Entry 7O4L (electron microscopy, 3.40 A resolution); this record covers chains W and X of the 17 polymer chains in the assembly.

[Chain W]
Name: Transcription initiation factor IIE subunit alpha
From: Saccharomyces cerevisiae (strain ATCC 204508 / S288c)
UniProt: P36100 (T2EA_YEAST); residue numbers follow UniProt; this construct covers 1-482
Sequence (492 residues; each row starts with the number of its first residue):
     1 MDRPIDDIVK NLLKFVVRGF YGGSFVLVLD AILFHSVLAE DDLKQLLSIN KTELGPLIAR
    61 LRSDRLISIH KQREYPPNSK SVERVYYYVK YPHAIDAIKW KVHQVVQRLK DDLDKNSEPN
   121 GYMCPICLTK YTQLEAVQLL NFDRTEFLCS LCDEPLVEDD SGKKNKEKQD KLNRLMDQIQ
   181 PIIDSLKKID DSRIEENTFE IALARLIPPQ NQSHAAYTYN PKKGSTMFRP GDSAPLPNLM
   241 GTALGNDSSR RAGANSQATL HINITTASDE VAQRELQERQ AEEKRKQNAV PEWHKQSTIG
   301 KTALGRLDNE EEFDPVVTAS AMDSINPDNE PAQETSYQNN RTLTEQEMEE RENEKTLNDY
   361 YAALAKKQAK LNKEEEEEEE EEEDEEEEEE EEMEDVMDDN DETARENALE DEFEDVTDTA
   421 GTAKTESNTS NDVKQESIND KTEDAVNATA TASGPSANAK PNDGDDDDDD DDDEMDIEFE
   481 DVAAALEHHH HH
Unresolved in the structure: 1, 236-257, 306-348, 370-408, 417-492
Sequence notes: expression tag (483-492)
Ion coordination: Zn2+: Cys124, Cys127, Cys149, Cys152
Swiss-Prot annotation at these positions:
  - zinc finger: Cys124 to Cys152 (C4-type)

[Chain X]
Name: Transcription initiation factor IIE subunit beta
From: Saccharomyces cerevisiae (strain ATCC 204508 / S288c)
UniProt: P36145 (T2EB_YEAST); residue numbers follow UniProt; this construct covers 1-328
Sequence (328 residues; numbered 1 to 328; the number before each row is that of its first residue):
     1 MSKNRDPLLA NLNAFKSKVK SAPVIAPAKV GQKKTNDTVI TIDGNTRKRT ASERAQENTL
    61 NSAKNPVLVD IKKEAGSNSS NAISLDDDDD DEDFGSSPSK KVRPGSIAAA ALQANQTDIS
   121 KSHDSSKLLW ATEYIQKKGK PVLVNELLDY LSMKKDDKVI ELLKKLDRIE FDPKKGTFKY
   181 LSTYDVHSPS ELLKLLRSQV TFKGISCKDL KDGWPQCDET INQLEEDSKI LVLRTKKDKT
   241 PRYVWYNSGG NLKCIDEEFV KMWENVQLPQ FAELPRKLQD LGLKPASVDP ATIKRQTKRV
   301 EVKKKRQRKG KITNTHMTGI LKDYSHRV
Unresolved in the structure: 1-180, 297-308, 328
Swiss-Prot annotation at these positions:
  - DNA-binding region: Gln113 to His187 (TFIIE beta)
  - modified residue (Phosphoserine): Ser52, Ser97, Ser106

[How chain W and chain X interact]
Contacting residue pairs (82):
  Arg18(W) - Leu231(X)
  Arg18(W) - Asn247(X)  hydrogen bond
  Arg18(W) - Gly249(X)
  Arg18(W) - Gly250(X)
  Arg18(W) - Asn251(X)
  Arg18(W) - Leu252(X)
  Gly19(W) - Ile255(X)
  Gly19(W) - Val260(X)
  Phe20(W) - Ile255(X)  hydrophobic
  Phe20(W) - Trp263(X)  hydrophobic
  Tyr21(W) - Trp263(X)
  Val26(W) - Leu231(X)  hydrophobic
  Leu27(W) - Phe202(X)
  Leu27(W) - Leu231(X)  hydrophobic
  Leu27(W) - Trp245(X)  hydrophobic
  Asp30(W) - Phe202(X)
  Asp30(W) - Leu231(X)
  Phe34(W) - Val200(X)
  Phe34(W) - Thr201(X)
  His35(W) - Phe202(X)
  Gln45(W) - Lys203(X)
  Leu46(W) - Phe202(X)
  Leu46(W) - Lys203(X)
  Leu46(W) - Gly204(X)
  Leu46(W) - Trp245(X)
  Leu47(W) - Leu233(X)
  Leu47(W) - Trp245(X)  hydrophobic
  Ser48(W) - Tyr243(X)
  Ile49(W) - Leu233(X)  hydrophobic
  Arg60(W) - Glu264(X)  salt bridge
  Ser63(W) - Leu268(X)
  Asp64(W) - Trp263(X)
  Asp64(W) - Leu268(X)
  Arg65(W) - Leu268(X)
  Arg65(W) - Pro269(X)
  Arg65(W) - Phe271(X)
  Arg65(W) - Leu274(X)
  Pro92(W) - Ala286(X)
  Pro92(W) - Ser287(X)
  His93(W) - Phe271(X)
  His93(W) - Ser287(X)
  Asp96(W) - Leu274(X)
  Asp96(W) - Leu278(X)
  Asp96(W) - Pro285(X)
  Asp96(W) - Ala286(X)  hydrogen bond (side chain-backbone)
  Asp96(W) - Ser287(X)  hydrogen bond
  Ala97(W) - Leu268(X)  hydrophobic
  Ala97(W) - Leu274(X)
  Lys99(W) - Leu283(X)
  Lys99(W) - Lys284(X)  hydrogen bond (side chain-backbone)
  Trp100(W) - Leu268(X)
  Trp100(W) - Pro269(X)
  Trp100(W) - Leu274(X)  hydrophobic
  Trp100(W) - Lys277(X)
  Trp100(W) - Leu278(X)  hydrophobic
  Trp100(W) - Leu281(X)  hydrophobic
  Lys101(W) - Trp263(X)
  Lys101(W) - Val266(X)  hydrogen bond (side chain-backbone)
  Lys101(W) - Leu268(X)
  Val102(W) - Trp263(X)  hydrophobic
  His103(W) - Leu281(X)
  His103(W) - Leu283(X)
  Gln104(W) - Val266(X)
  Arg108(W) - Met262(X)
  Arg108(W) - Val266(X)
  Leu109(W) - Met262(X)  hydrophobic
  Lys171(W) - Glu258(X)
  Lys171(W) - Phe259(X)
  Arg174(W) - Asp256(X)  salt bridge
  Arg174(W) - Phe259(X)
  Leu175(W) - Phe259(X)
  Gln178(W) - Cys254(X)
  Gln178(W) - Ile255(X)
  Gln178(W) - Asp256(X)  hydrogen bond
  Gln178(W) - Phe259(X)
  Asp190(W) - Lys284(X)
  Pro208(W) - Thr201(X)
  Pro209(W) - Thr201(X)
  Ser233(W) - Ile293(X)
  Ala234(W) - Ile293(X)  hydrophobic
  Pro235(W) - Val288(X)  hydrophobic
  Pro235(W) - Ile293(X)
Interface residues without a listed pair, chain W (49 interface residues in all): Lys14, Phe15, Val16, Ser24, Ala31, Ile95, Ile98, Val105, Ile194
Interface residues without a listed pair, chain X (43 interface residues in all): Arg242, Ser248, Asn265, Gln267, Gln270

[Overview]
Chain W and chain X form an interface of 49 and 43 residues respectively, with 6 hydrogen bonds and 2 salt
bridges. Among the polar pairs are Arg60(W)-Glu264(X), Arg174(W)-Asp256(X) and Arg18(W)-Asn247(X). Curated
annotation (UniProt) lists a DNA-binding region on chain X.
Chain W is Transcription initiation factor IIE subunit alpha and chain X is Transcription initiation factor
IIE subunit beta, both from Saccharomyces cerevisiae (strain ATCC 204508 / S288c); the structure, Yeast TFIIH
in the expanded state within the pre-initiation complex, was determined by electron microscopy (same
publication as 7O4I, 7O4J, 7O4K, 7O72, 7O73 and 7O75).
